Entry 5KLH (X-ray diffraction, 1.65 A resolution); this record covers chain A.

Chain A:
Name: Surface glycoprotein
Source organism: Trypanosoma brucei
UniProtKB: Q26806 (Q26806_9TRYP); numbering as in UniProt (aligned over 40-262)
Chain sequence (231 residues; each row starts with the number of its first residue):
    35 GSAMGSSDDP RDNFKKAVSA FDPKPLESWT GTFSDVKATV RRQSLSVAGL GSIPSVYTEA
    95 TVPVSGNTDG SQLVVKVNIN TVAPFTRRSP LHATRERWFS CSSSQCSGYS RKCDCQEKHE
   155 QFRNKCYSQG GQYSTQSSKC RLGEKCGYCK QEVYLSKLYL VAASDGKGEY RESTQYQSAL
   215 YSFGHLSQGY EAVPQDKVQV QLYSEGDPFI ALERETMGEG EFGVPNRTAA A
Not modelled in the structure: 35-37, 259-265
Disulfides: Cys-135/Cys-149, Cys-140/Cys-147, Cys-160/Cys-183, Cys-174/Cys-180
Construct notes: expression tag (35-39, 263-265)
Reported in the primary citation:
  - conformationally variable residues (domain motion): Glu-130, Arg-131, Trp-132, Lys-184, Gln-185, Glu-186

Summary:
The paper reports conformational variability at Glu-130, Arg-131 and Trp-132 among others.
Chain A is Surface glycoprotein (Trypanosoma brucei); the structure, Crystal Structure of Trypanosoma brucei
Procyclic Specific Surface Antigen-2, was determined by X-ray diffraction together with 5KMX from the same
study.
